PDB entry 6RAX | electron microscopy, 3.99 A resolution | chains 2 and X of the 13 polymer chains in the assembly

[Chain 2]
Name: DNA replication licensing factor Mcm2
Organism: Drosophila melanogaster
Notes: EC 3.6.4.12
Reference sequence: P49735 (MCM2_DROME); residues 1-887 here = UniProt positions 1-887
Chain sequence (887 residues; each row starts with the number of its first residue):
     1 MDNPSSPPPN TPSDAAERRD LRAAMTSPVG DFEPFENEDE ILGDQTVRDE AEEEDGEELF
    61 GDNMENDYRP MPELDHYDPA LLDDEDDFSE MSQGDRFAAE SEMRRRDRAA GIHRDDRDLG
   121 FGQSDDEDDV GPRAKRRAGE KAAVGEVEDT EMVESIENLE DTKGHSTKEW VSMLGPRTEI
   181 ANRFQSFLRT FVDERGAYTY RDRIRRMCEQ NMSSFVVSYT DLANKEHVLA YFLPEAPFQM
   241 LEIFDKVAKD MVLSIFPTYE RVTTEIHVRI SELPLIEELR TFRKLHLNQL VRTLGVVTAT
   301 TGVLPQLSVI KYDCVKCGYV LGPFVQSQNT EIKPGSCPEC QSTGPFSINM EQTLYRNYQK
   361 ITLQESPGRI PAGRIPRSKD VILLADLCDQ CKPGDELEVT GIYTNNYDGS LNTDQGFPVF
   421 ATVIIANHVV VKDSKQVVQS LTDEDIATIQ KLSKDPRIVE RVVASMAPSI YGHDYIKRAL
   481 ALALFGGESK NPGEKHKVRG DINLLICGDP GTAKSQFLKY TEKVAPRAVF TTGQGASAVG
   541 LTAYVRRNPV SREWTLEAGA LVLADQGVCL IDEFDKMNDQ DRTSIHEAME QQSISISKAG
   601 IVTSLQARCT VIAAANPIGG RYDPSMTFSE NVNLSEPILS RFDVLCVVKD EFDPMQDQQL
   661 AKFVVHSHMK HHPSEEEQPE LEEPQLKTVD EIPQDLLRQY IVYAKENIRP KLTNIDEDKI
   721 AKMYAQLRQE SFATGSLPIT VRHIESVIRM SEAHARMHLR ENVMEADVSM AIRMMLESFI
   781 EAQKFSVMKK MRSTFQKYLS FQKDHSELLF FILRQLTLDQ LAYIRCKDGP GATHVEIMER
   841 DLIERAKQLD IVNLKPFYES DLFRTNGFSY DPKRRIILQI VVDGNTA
Disordered / not traced: 1-173, 542-543, 673-690, 799-887
Residues lining bound ligands:
  - ATP (adenosine-5'-triphosphate), molecule 1: Ser469, Ile470, Asp509, Pro510, Gly511, Thr512, Ala513, Lys514, Ser515, Gln516, Glu573, Asn616, Phe663
  - ATP, molecule 2: His496, Glu590, Gln591, Ser640, Arg641, Val741, Arg742
Reported in the primary citation:
  - catalytic residues: Arg641 (citing earlier work)
  - mutagenesis - R641A: decreased catalytic activity

[Chain X]
Molecule: 21-nt DNA strand
Sequence (21 nucleotides; row label = number of the first residue in the row; note: 1 number in that range is skipped by the numbering (no residue carries it; nothing is unmodelled there); numbers below 1 keep their minus sign (DA-7 is residue -7)):
    -7 ATCGATCGTT TTTT
     8 TTTTTTT

[Interface between chain 2 and chain X]
Pairs across the interface - 8 pairs, chain 2 then chain X:
  Ser537(2) - DT14(X)  hydrogen bond to the phosphate
  Val539(2) - DT13(X)  phosphate contact
  Tyr544(2) - DT12(X)  sugar contact
  Tyr544(2) - DT13(X)  phosphate contact
  Arg546(2) - DT10(X)  hydrogen bond to the base
  Arg546(2) - DT11(X)  hydrogen bond to the sugar
  Lys598(2) - DT12(X)  phosphate contact
  Ala599(2) - DT12(X)  phosphate contact
Interface residues without a listed pair, chain 2 (7 interface residues in all): Gly540

[In short]
7 residues of chain 2 face 5 of chain X across their interface; the contacts include 3 hydrogen bonds. Among
the polar pairs are Arg546(2)-DT10(X), Arg546(2)-DT11(X) and Ser537(2)-DT14(X). Ligands of chain 2: ATP. From
the paper: the catalytic residue Arg641(2); R641A of chain 2 reduces catalytic activity.
Chain 2 is DNA replication licensing factor Mcm2 (Drosophila melanogaster) and chain X is a 21-nt DNA strand;
the structure, D. melanogaster CMG-DNA, State 1B, was determined by electron microscopy together with 6RAZ,
6RAW and 6RAY from the same study.
